PDB entry 8DY9 | electron microscopy, 3.12 A resolution | chains D and R of the 13 polymer chains in the assembly

# Chain D
Molecule: DNA-directed RNA polymerase subunit beta'
Source organism: Streptomyces venezuelae
Notes: EC 2.7.7.6
UniProtKB: A0A5P2AAC9 (A0A5P2AAC9_STRVZ); numbering as in UniProt (aligned over 2-1299)
Sequence (1298 residues; numbered 2 to 1299; the number before each row is that of its first residue):
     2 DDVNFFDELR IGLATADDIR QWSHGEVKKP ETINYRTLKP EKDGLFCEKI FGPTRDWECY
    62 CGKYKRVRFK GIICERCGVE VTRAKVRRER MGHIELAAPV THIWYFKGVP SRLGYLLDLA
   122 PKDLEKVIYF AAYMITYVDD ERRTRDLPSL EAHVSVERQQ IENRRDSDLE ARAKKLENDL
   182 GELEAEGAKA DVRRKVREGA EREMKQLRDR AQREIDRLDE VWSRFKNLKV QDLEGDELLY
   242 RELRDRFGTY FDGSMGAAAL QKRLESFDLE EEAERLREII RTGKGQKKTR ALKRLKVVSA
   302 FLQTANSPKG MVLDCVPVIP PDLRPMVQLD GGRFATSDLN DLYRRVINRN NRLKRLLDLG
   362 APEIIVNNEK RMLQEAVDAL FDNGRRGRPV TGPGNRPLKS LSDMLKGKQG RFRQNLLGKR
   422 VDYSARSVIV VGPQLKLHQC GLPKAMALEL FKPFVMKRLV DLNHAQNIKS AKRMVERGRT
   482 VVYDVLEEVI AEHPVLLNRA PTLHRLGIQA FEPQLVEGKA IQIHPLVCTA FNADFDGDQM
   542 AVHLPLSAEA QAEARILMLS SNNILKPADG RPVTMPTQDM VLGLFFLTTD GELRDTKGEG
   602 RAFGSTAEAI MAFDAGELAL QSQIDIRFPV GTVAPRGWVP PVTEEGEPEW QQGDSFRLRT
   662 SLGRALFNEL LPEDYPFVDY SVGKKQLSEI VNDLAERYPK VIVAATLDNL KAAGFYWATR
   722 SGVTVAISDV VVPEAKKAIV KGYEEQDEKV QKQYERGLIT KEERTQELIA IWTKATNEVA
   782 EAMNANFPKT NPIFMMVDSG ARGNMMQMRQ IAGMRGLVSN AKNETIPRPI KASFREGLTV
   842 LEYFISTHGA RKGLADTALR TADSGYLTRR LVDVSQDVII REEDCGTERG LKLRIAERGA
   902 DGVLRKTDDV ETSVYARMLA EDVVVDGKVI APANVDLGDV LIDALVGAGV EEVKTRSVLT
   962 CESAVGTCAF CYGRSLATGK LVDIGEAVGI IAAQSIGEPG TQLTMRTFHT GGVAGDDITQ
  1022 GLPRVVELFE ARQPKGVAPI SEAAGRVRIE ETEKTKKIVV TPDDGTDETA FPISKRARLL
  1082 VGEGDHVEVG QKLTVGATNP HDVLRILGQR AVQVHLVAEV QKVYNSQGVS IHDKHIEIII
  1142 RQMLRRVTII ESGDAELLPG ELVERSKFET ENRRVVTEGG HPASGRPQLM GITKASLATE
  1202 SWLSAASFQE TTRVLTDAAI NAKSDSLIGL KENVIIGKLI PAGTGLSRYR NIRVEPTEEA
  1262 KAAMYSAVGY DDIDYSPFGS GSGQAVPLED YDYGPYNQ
Disordered / not traced: 1007-1017, 1266-1299
Construct notes: conflict Asp2 (Leu in A0A5P2AAC9)
Metal / ion sites: Zn2+ site 1: Cys60, Cys62, Cys75, Cys78; Mg2+: Asp537, Asp539; Zn2+ site 2: Cys886, Cys962, Cys969, Cys972

# Chain R
Molecule: 49-nt DNA strand
Sequence (49 nucleotides; row label = number of the first residue in the row):
     1 GGTGTCAAGC CAATTGGCCC GGTGTGTCGC ACGATCTGGC TGATATCAC
Disordered / not traced: 1-6, 23-35

# Interface between chain D and chain R
Residue-residue contacts (7; chain D residue first):
  Lys285(D) - DC11(R)  phosphate contact
  Arg414(D) - DG22(R)  salt bridge to the phosphate
  Ala863(D) - DG22(R)  phosphate contact
  Tyr867(D) - DG21(R)  sugar contact
  Gln1210(D) - DG21(R)  sugar contact
  Glu1211(D) - DC20(R)  phosphate contact
  Glu1211(D) - DG21(R)  hydrogen bond to the phosphate
Interface residues without a listed pair, chain D (10 interface residues in all): Gly286, Gln287, Arg386, Lys409
Interface residues without a listed pair, chain R (6 interface residues in all): DA12, DC19

# Overview
10 residues of chain D face 6 of chain R across their interface, with 1 hydrogen bond and 1 salt bridge. Among
the polar pairs are Glu1211(D)-DG21(R) and Arg414(D)-DG22(R). The Zn2+ site 1 is built by Cys60(D), Cys62(D),
Cys75(D) and Cys78(D).
Here chain D is DNA-directed RNA polymerase subunit beta' (Streptomyces venezuelae) and chain R is a 49-nt DNA
strand. Entry 8DY9 (Streptomyces venezuelae RNAP unconstrained open promoter complex with WhiA and WhiB
transcription factors) was determined by electron microscopy, deposited together with 8DY7.
